6K7X - chains C and E of the 16 polymer chains in the assembly; structure by electron microscopy, 3.27 A resolution.

Chain C:
Molecule: Calcium uniporter protein, mitochondrial
Organism: Homo sapiens
Reference sequence: Q8NE86 (MCU_HUMAN); numbering as in UniProt (aligned over 73-348)
Sequence (276 residues; row label = number of the first residue in the row):
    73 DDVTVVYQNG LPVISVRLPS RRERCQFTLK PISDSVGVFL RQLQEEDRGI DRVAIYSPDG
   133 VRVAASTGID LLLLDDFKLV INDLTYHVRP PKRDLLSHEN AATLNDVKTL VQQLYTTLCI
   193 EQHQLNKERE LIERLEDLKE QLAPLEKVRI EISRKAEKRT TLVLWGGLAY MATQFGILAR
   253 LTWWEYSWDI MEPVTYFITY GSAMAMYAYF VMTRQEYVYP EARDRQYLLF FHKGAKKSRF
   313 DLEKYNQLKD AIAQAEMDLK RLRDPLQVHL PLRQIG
Ion coordination: Ca2+: E264 (shared with 1 residue of chain A; 1 residue of chain B; 1 residue of chain D)
Small-molecule neighbours:
  - PLX ((9R,11S)-9-({[(1S)-1-hydroxyhexadecyl]oxy}methyl)-2,2-dimethyl-5,7,10-trioxa-2lambda~5~-aza-6lambda~5~-phosphaoctacosane-6,6,11-triol), molecule 1: L234, V235, L236, G238, G239, Y242, M243, S274, A277, M278, Y281, Y289, Y291, A294, Q298, F302
  - PLX, molecule 2: F247, W255, W256
  - PLX, molecule 3: F269, I270, G273, S274
  - PLX, molecule 4: A275, Y279, E288
What the authors report for this chain:
  - binding site for cardiolipin: R297

Chain E:
Molecule: Essential MCU regulator, mitochondrial
Organism: Homo sapiens
Reference sequence: Q9H4I9 (EMRE_HUMAN); numbering as in UniProt (aligned over 48-101)
Sequence (54 residues; row label = number of the first residue in the row):
    48 VIVTRSGAIL PKPVKMSFGL LRVFSIVIPF LYVGTLISKN FAALLEEHDI FVPE

Chain C / chain E interface:
Contacting residue pairs (24; chain C residue first):
  V283(C) with M63(E)
  M284(C) with M63(E); G66(E); L67(E); V70(E), hydrophobic
  D296(C) with V48(E), hydrogen bond (side chain-backbone); I49(E)
  R297(C) with P60(E); V61(E), hydrogen bond (side chain-backbone)
  Y299(C) with I49(E), hydrophobic
  L300(C) with L57(E), hydrophobic; P60(E), hydrophobic
  L301(C) with P60(E), hydrophobic
  F303(C) with I56(E), hydrophobic
  H304(C) with L57(E), hydrogen bond (side chain-backbone); P58(E); K59(E)
  N318(C) with A55(E); I56(E), hydrogen bond (side chain-backbone)
  K321(C) with S53(E); G54(E)
  D322(C) with S53(E), hydrogen bond; A55(E)
  A325(C) with S53(E)
Interface residues without a listed pair, chain C (20 interface residues in all): R221, A280, E293, K305, K308, L314, Y317
Interface residues without a listed pair, chain E (16 interface residues in all): K62

Overview:
20 residues of chain C and 16 residues of chain E are in contact, with 5 hydrogen bonds. Polar contacts
include D296(C)-V48(E), R297(C)-V61(E) and H304(C)-L57(E). Chain C binds 4 copies of compound PLX. The paper
reports a binding site for cardiolipin at R297(C).
Chain C is Calcium uniporter protein, mitochondrial and chain E is Essential MCU regulator, mitochondrial,
both from Homo sapiens; the structure, Human MCU-EMRE complex, was determined by electron microscopy (same
publication as 6K7Y).
